Entry 6MUV (electron microscopy, 3.80 A resolution); this record covers chains R and Q of the 42 polymer chains in the assembly.

== Chain R ==
Molecule: 20S proteasome alpha-4 subunit
Source organism: Plasmodium falciparum (isolate 3D7)
Notes: EC 3.4.25.1
UniProt: Q8IDG2 (Q8IDG2_PLAF7); residue numbers follow UniProt; this construct covers 1-241
Sequence (241 residues; each row starts with the number of its first residue):
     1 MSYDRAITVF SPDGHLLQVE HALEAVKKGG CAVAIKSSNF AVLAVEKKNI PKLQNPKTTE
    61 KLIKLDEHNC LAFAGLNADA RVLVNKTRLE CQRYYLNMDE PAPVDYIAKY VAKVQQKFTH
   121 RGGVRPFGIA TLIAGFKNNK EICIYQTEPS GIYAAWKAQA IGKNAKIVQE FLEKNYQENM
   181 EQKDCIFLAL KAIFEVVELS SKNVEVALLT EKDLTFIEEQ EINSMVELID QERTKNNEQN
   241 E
Not modelled in the structure: 1-7, 235-241

== Chain Q ==
Molecule: 20S proteasome alpha-3 subunit
Source organism: Plasmodium falciparum (isolate 3D7)
Notes: EC 3.4.25.1
UniProt: Q8IDG3 (Q8IDG3_PLAF7); numbering as in UniProt (aligned over 1-246)
Sequence (246 residues; numbered 1 to 246; the number before each row is that of its first residue):
     1 MARRYDSRTT TFSPEGRLYQ VEYALEAINN ASITIGLITK DGVILGADKV FISKLIDKAN
    61 NYEKIYKIDK HIFCGVAGLN ADANILINQS RLYAQRYLYN YNEVQPVSQL VVQICDIKQS
   121 YTQYGGLRPY GVSFLIGGYD TKDGYQLYHT DPSGNYSGWF ATAIGTNNLT ASSVLKQEWK
   181 NDMTLEEGLL LALKTLAKST DTEIPKSEKI ELAYLTNKDG EVYQKYLTEK EIEELIKLYT
   241 QKYIKE
Not modelled in the structure: 1-6

== How chain R and chain Q interact ==
Pairs across the interface - 48 pairs, chain R then chain Q:
  Gln18(R) - Thr10(Q)
  Gln18(R) - Thr11(Q)
  Gln18(R) - Phe12(Q)
  His21(R) - Phe12(Q)
  His21(R) - Ser13(Q)
  His21(R) - Pro14(Q)
  Ala22(R) - Phe12(Q)  hydrophobic
  Glu24(R) - Pro14(Q)
  Glu24(R) - Glu15(Q)
  Glu24(R) - Gly16(Q)  hydrogen bond (side chain-backbone)
  Ala25(R) - Gly16(Q)
  Ile50(R) - Trp159(Q)  hydrophobic
  Lys52(R) - Phe160(Q)
  Lys52(R) - Lys176(Q)
  Leu53(R) - Trp159(Q)  hydrophobic
  Leu53(R) - Phe160(Q)  hydrophobic
  Leu53(R) - Ala161(Q)
  Gln54(R) - Gly158(Q)
  Gln54(R) - Trp159(Q)
  Asn55(R) - Phe160(Q)
  Thr58(R) - Tyr156(Q)  hydrogen bond
  Asn77(R) - Asn155(Q)
  Ala78(R) - Gln119(Q)
  Ala78(R) - Ser153(Q)
  Ala78(R) - Gly154(Q)
  Ala78(R) - Asn155(Q)
  Asp79(R) - Gln119(Q)  hydrogen bond
  Asp79(R) - Gln123(Q)
  Arg81(R) - Cys115(Q)
  Arg81(R) - Asp116(Q)
  Arg81(R) - Tyr156(Q)
  Val82(R) - Gln119(Q)
  Asn85(R) - Asp116(Q)
  Phe118(R) - Gln123(Q)
  Gly123(R) - Thr10(Q)
  Gly123(R) - Tyr124(Q)
  Gly123(R) - Gly125(Q)
  Val124(R) - Thr10(Q)
  Val124(R) - Gln123(Q)
  Val124(R) - Tyr124(Q)  hydrophobic
  Arg125(R) - Thr10(Q)
  Arg125(R) - Phe12(Q)
  Arg125(R) - Leu18(Q)
  Arg125(R) - Gln119(Q)
  Arg125(R) - Thr122(Q)  hydrogen bond (side chain-backbone)
  Arg125(R) - Gln123(Q)  hydrogen bond (backbone-backbone)
  Pro126(R) - Phe12(Q)
  Phe127(R) - Gln123(Q)
Also at the interface, not in a pair above, chain R (24 interface residues in all): Gly128
Also at the interface, not in a pair above, chain Q (25 interface residues in all): Trp179

== In short ==
24 residues of chain R face 25 of chain Q across their interface; the contacts include 5 hydrogen bonds. Polar
contacts include Glu24(R)-Gly16(Q), Thr58(R)-Tyr156(Q) and Asp79(R)-Gln119(Q).
Chain R is 20S proteasome alpha-4 subunit and chain Q is 20S proteasome alpha-3 subunit, both from Plasmodium
falciparum (isolate 3D7); the structure, The structure of the Plasmodium falciparum 20S proteasome in complex
with two PA28 activators, was determined by electron microscopy together with 6DFK, 6MUW and 6MUX from the
same study.
